PDB entry 8IGS | electron microscopy, 3.40 A resolution | chains L and T of the 7 polymer chains in the assembly

[Chain L]
Name: RNA polymerase sigma factor RpoD
Organism: Escherichia coli (strain K12)
Reference sequence: P00579 (RPOD_ECOLI); residue numbers follow UniProt; this construct covers 1-613
Chain sequence (613 residues; row label = number of the first residue in the row):
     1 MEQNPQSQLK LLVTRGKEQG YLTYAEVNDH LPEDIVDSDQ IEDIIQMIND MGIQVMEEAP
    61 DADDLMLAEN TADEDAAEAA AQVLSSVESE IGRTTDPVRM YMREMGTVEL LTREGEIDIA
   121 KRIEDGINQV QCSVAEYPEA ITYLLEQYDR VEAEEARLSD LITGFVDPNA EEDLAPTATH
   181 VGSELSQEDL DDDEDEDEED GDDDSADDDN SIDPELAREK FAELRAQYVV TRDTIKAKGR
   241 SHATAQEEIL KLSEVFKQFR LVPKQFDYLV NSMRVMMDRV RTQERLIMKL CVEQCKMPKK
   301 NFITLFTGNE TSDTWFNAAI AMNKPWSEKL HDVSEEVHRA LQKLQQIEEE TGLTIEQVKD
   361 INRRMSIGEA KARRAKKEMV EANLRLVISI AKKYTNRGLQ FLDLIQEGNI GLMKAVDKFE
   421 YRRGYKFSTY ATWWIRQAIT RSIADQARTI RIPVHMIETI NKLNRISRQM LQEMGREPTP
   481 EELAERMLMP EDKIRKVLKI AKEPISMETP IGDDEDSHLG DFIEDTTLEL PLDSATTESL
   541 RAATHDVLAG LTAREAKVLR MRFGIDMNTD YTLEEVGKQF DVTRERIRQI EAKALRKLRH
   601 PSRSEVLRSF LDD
Unresolved in the structure: 1-91, 154-364, 612-613
Swiss-Prot annotation at these positions:
  - DNA-binding region: Leu573 to Ala592 (H-T-H motif)
  - region: Arg584 to Arg599 (Interaction with anti-sigma factors)
  - motif: Asp403 to Gln406 (Interaction with polymerase core subunit RpoC)
  - site: Arg562 (Interaction with anti-sigma factors)
  - mutagenesis: Ala553 (A553D: Disrupts the interaction with Escherichia phage lambda antitermination protein Q), Arg596 (R596D/E: 2-fold reduction in activation of class II Crp-dependent promoters)

[Chain T]
Molecule: template strand DNA
Sequence (85 nucleotides; numbered 1 to 85; the number before each row is that of its first residue):
     1 GCATACATTC AATCAATTGT TATCTAAGGA AATACTTACA TATGGTTCGT GCAAACAAAC
    61 GCAACGAGGC TCTACGAATC GAGAG
Unresolved in the structure: 1-12, 24-36, 62-85

[How chain L and chain T interact]
Residue-residue contacts (11; chain L residue first):
  Arg397(L) - DT37(T)  salt bridge to the phosphate
  Gln437(L) - DT37(T)  base contact
  Thr440(L) - DT37(T)  base contact
  Arg441(L) - DA38(T)  base contact
  Glu458(L) - DA38(T)  base contact
  Glu458(L) - DC39(T)  hydrogen bond to the base
  Asn461(L) - DT37(T)  hydrogen bond to the phosphate
  Arg465(L) - DA38(T)  salt bridge to the phosphate
  Arg562(L) - DC56(T)  salt bridge to the phosphate
  Thr572(L) - DC56(T)  phosphate contact
  Leu573(L) - DC56(T)  phosphate contact
Also at the interface, not in a pair above, chain L (14 interface residues in all): Tyr394, Lys462, Arg584, Glu585
Also at the interface, not in a pair above, chain T (6 interface residues in all): DA55, DA58

[Summary]
Chain L and chain T form an interface of 14 and 6 residues respectively; the contacts include 2 hydrogen bonds
and 3 salt bridges. Polar pairs include Glu458(L)-DC39(T), Asn461(L)-DT37(T) and Arg397(L)-DT37(T). From
UniProt: 2 mutagenesis sites on chain L.
Chain L is RNA polymerase sigma factor RpoD (Escherichia coli (strain K12)) and chain T is template strand
DNA; the structure, Cryo-EM structure of RNAP-promoter open complex at lambda promoter PRE, was determined by
electron microscopy together with 8IGR from the same study.
